3OKJ - chains T and U of the 28 polymer chains in the assembly; structure by X-ray diffraction, 2.70 A resolution.

[Chain T]
Name: Proteasome component C1
Source organism: Saccharomyces cerevisiae
Notes: EC 3.4.25.1; fragment: sequence database residues 5-248
UniProtKB: P21242 (PSA3_YEAST); the construct lacks a stretch of the UniProt sequence and is renumbered around it, so the offset changes along the chain: 5-180 = UniProt 5-180; 184-199 = UniProt 187-202; 201-206 = UniProt 203-208; 207-218 = UniProt 211-222; 1 more segments
Amino-acid sequence (244 residues; row label = number of the first residue in the row; note: 4 numbers in that range are skipped by the numbering (no residue carries them; nothing is unmodelled there); a row labelled like 18A-18F holds insertion residues (18A, then the next letters in order)):
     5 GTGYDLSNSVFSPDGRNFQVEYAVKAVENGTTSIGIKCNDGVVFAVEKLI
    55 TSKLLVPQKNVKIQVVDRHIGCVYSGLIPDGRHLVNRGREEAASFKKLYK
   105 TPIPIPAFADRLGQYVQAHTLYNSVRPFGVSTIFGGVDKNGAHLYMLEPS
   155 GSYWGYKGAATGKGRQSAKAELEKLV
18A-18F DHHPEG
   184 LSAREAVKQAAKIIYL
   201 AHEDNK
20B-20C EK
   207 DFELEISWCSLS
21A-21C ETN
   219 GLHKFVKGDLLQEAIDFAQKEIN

[Chain U]
Name: Proteasome component C7-alpha
Source organism: Saccharomyces cerevisiae
Notes: EC 3.4.25.1; fragment: sequence database residues 10-252
UniProtKB: P21243 (PSA6_YEAST); the construct lacks a stretch of the UniProt sequence and is renumbered around it, so the offset changes along the chain: 6-34 = UniProt 10-38; 35-143 = UniProt 40-148; 144-179 = UniProt 150-185; 186-218 = UniProt 199-231; 1 more segments
Amino-acid sequence (243 residues; row label = number of the first residue in the row; note: 6 numbers in that range are skipped by the numbering (no residue carries them; nothing is unmodelled there); a row labelled like 17A-17E holds insertion residues (17A, then the next letters in order)):
     6 AGYDRHITIFSPEGRLYQVEYAFKATNQT
   34A N
    35 INSLAVRGKDCTVVISQKKVPDKLLDPTTVSYIFCISRTIGMVVNGPIPD
    85 ARNAALRAKAEAAEFRYKYGYDMPCDVLAKRMANLSQIYTQRAYMRPLGV
   135 ILTFVSVDE
   14A E
   144 LGPSIYKTDPAGYYVGYKATATGPKQQEITTNLENH
17A-17E FKKSK
18A-18D IDHI
   184 N
18G-18H EE
   18M S
   186 WEKVVEFAITHMIDALGTEFSKNDLEVGVATKD
   220 KFFTLSAENIEERLVAIAEQD

[Chain T / chain U interface]
Contacting residue pairs (64; chain T residue first):
  Thr6(T) with His11(U)
  Gly7(T) with His11(U)
  Tyr8(T) with Arg10(U); His11(U); Tyr26(U), hydrogen bond
  Ser13(T) with Arg130(U)
  Val14(T) with His11(U); Gln23(U)
  Phe15(T) with Gln23(U), hydrogen bond (backbone-side chain); Tyr26(U); Ala27(U), hydrophobic; Arg130(U); Pro131(U); Gly133(U)
  Ser16(T) with Tyr26(U)
  Pro17(T) with Tyr26(U), hydrophobic; Lys29(U)
  Asp18A(T) with Lys57(U), salt bridge
  Gly19(T) with Tyr26(U); Lys29(U); Ala30(U); Gln33(U)
  Arg20(T) with Gln33(U)
  Lys41(T) with Asp60(U), salt bridge
  Gln118(T) with Arg86(U), hydrogen bond (side chain-backbone); Asn87(U); Leu90(U)
  Gln121(T) with Pro83(U); Asp84(U); Asn87(U), hydrogen bond; Arg130(U)
  Thr124(T) with Arg130(U), hydrogen bond (backbone-side chain)
  Leu125(T) with Tyr128(U); Arg130(U), hydrogen bond (backbone-backbone); Leu132(U), hydrophobic
  Tyr126(T) with Tyr128(U), hydrophobic; Met129(U), hydrophobic
  Ser154(T) with Pro83(U)
  Gly155(T) with Pro83(U)
  Ser156(T) with Ile82(U); Pro83(U)
  Tyr157(T) with Arg86(U), hydrogen bond (backbone-side chain)
  Trp158(T) with Leu59(U), hydrophobic; Thr63(U); Val64(U), hydrophobic; Ser65(U); Tyr66(U); Ile82(U), hydrophobic; Arg86(U)
  Gly159(T) with Leu59(U); Asp60(U), hydrogen bond (backbone-backbone); Thr63(U), hydrogen bond (backbone-side chain)
  Tyr160(T) with Leu58(U); Leu59(U); Asp60(U)
  Lys161(T) with Lys57(U); Leu58(U), hydrogen bond (backbone-backbone); Leu59(U)
  Gly162(T) with Leu58(U)
  Lys173(T) with Leu58(U)
  Leu176(T) with Leu58(U), hydrophobic
  Glu177(T) with Lys57(U), salt bridge; Leu58(U)
  Val180(T) with Leu58(U), hydrophobic
Other interface residues (no listed pair), chain T (33 interface residues in all): Asp18, Asp114, Tyr149
Other interface residues (no listed pair), chain U (30 interface residues in all): Asp56, Pro61

[In short]
The interface between chain T and chain U involves 33 residues on one side and 30 on the other, with 10
hydrogen bonds and 3 salt bridges. Among the polar pairs are Asp18A(T)-Lys57(U), Lys41(T)-Asp60(U) and
Glu177(T)-Lys57(U).
Here chain T is Proteasome component C1 and chain U is Proteasome component C7-alpha, both from Saccharomyces
cerevisiae. Entry 3OKJ (Alpha-keto-aldehyde binding mechanism reveals a novel lead structure motif for
proteasome inhibition) was determined by X-ray diffraction.
